PDB entry 6Y2B | X-ray diffraction, 1.37 A resolution | chains A and B of the 3 polymer chains in the assembly

[Chain A]
Protein: Lymphocyte antigen HLA-B27
From: Homo sapiens
UniProt: A0A2R7Z5J3 (A0A2R7Z5J3_HUMAN); residues 1-276 here correspond to UniProt positions 25-300 (UniProt number = residue number + 24)
Amino-acid sequence (276 residues; numbered 1 to 276; the number before each row is that of its first residue):
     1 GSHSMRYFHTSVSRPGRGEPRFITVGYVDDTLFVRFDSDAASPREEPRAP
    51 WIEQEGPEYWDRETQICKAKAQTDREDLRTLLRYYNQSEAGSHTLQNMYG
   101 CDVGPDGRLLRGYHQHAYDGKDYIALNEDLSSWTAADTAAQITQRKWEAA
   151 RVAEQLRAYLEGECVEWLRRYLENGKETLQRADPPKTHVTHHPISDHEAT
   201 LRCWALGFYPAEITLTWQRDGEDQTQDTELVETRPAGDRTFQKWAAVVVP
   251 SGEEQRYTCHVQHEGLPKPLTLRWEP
Disulfides: Cys101-Cys164, Cys203-Cys259

[Chain B]
Protein: Beta-2-microglobulin
From: Homo sapiens
UniProt: P61769 (B2MG_HUMAN); residues 1-99 here correspond to UniProt positions 21-119 (UniProt number = residue number + 20)
Amino-acid sequence (100 residues; numbered 0 to 99; the number before each row is that of its first residue; numbering starts at 0):
     0 MIQRTPKIQVYSRHPAENGKSNFLNCYVSGFHPSDIEVDLLKNGERIEKV
    50 EHSDLSFSKDWSFYLLYYTEFTPTEKDEYACRVNHVTLSQPKIVKWDRDM
Differences from the reference sequence: initiating methionine (0)
UniProt features mapped onto this chain:
  - modified residue: Gln2 (Pyrrolidone carboxylic acid)
  - glycosylation: Ile1 (N-linked (Glc) (glycation) isoleucine), Lys19 (N-linked (Glc) (glycation) lysine), Lys41 (N-linked (Glc) (glycation) lysine), Lys48 (N-linked (Glc) (glycation) lysine), Lys58 (N-linked (Glc) (glycation) lysine), Lys91 (N-linked (Glc) (glycation) lysine), Lys94 (N-linked (Glc) (glycation) lysine)
Disulfides: Cys25-Cys80

[Interface between chain A and chain B]
Contacting residue pairs (58; chain A residue first):
  Phe8(A) with Phe56(B), hydrophobic
  His9(A) with Phe56(B)
  Thr10(A) with Leu54(B); Phe56(B); Phe62(B)
  Val12(A) with Ser33(B)
  Ile23(A) with Leu54(B)
  Val25(A) with Asp53(B); Ser55(B)
  Tyr27(A) with Ser55(B); Tyr63(B), hydrogen bond
  Arg35(A) with Asp53(B), salt bridge
  Ser92(A) with Met0(B)
  His93(A) with Met0(B)
  Thr94(A) with His31(B); Phe62(B)
  Gln96(A) with Phe56(B); Trp60(B), hydrogen bond (side chain-backbone); Phe62(B)
  Asn97(A) with Phe56(B)
  Gln115(A) with Trp60(B)
  His116(A) with Trp60(B)
  Ala117(A) with Trp60(B), hydrophobic
  Asp119(A) with Met0(B); Ile1(B); His31(B), hydrogen bond (backbone-side chain)
  Gly120(A) with Ile1(B); His31(B)
  Lys121(A) with Ile1(B)
  Asp122(A) with Trp60(B), hydrogen bond
  His192(A) with Asp98(B), salt bridge
  Arg202(A) with Asp98(B), hydrogen bond (side chain-backbone); Met99(B)
  Trp204(A) with Asp98(B); Met99(B)
  Val231(A) with Gln8(B)
  Glu232(A) with Lys6(B), salt bridge; Gln8(B), hydrogen bond (backbone-side chain); Tyr26(B), hydrogen bond; Ser28(B), hydrogen bond
  Thr233(A) with Tyr26(B)
  Arg234(A) with Gln8(B), hydrogen bond; Tyr10(B); Tyr26(B); Met99(B), hydrogen bond (side chain-backbone)
  Pro235(A) with Tyr10(B), hydrogen bond (backbone-side chain); Asn24(B); Tyr26(B); Leu65(B), hydrophobic
  Ala236(A) with Arg12(B), hydrogen bond (backbone-side chain); Asn24(B), hydrogen bond (backbone-side chain)
  Gly237(A) with Arg12(B), hydrogen bond (backbone-side chain)
  Asp238(A) with Arg12(B); His13(B), salt bridge
  Gln242(A) with Tyr10(B); Ser11(B), hydrogen bond (side chain-backbone); Arg12(B), hydrogen bond (side chain-backbone)
  Trp244(A) with Met99(B), hydrogen bond (side chain-backbone)
Also at the interface, not in a pair above, chain A (35 interface residues in all): Met98, Leu206
Also at the interface, not in a pair above, chain B (25 interface residues in all): Pro14, Asp34

[In short]
Chain A and chain B form an interface of 35 and 25 residues respectively; the contacts include 17 hydrogen
bonds and 4 salt bridges. Among the polar pairs are Arg35(A)-Asp53(B), His192(A)-Asp98(B) and
Glu232(A)-Lys6(B).
Here chain A is Lymphocyte antigen HLA-B27 and chain B is Beta-2-microglobulin, both from Homo sapiens. Entry
6Y2B (Crystal structure of HLA-B2709 complexed with the nona-peptide mQ) was determined by X-ray diffraction.
